Entry 8OP2 (electron microscopy, 2.80 A resolution); this record covers chains U and S of the 22 polymer chains in the assembly.

[Chain U]
Molecule: 70-nt RNA strand
Organism: Trichoplusia ni
Sequence (70 nucleotides; numbered 1001 to 1070; the number before each row is that of its first residue):
  1001 CCCCCCCCCC CCCCCCCCCC CCCCCCCCCC CCCCCCCCCC CCCCCCCCCC CCCCCCCCCC
  1061 CCCCCCCCCC

[Chain S]
Molecule: Nucleoprotein
Organism: Human respiratory syncytial virus A strain Long
UniProtKB: P03418 (NCAP_HRSVA); residues 1-370 here = UniProt positions 1-370
Sequence (370 residues; row label = number of the first residue in the row):
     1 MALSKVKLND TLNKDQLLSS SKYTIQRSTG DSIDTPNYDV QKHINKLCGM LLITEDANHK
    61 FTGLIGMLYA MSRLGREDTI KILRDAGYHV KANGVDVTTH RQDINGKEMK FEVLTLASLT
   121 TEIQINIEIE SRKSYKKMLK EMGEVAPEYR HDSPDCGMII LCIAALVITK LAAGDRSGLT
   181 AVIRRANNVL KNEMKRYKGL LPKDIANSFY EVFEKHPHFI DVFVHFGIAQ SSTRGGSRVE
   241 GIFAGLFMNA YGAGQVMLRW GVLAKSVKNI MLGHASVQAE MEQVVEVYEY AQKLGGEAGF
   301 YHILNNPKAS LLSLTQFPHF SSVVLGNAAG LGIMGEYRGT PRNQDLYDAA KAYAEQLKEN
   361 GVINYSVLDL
Not modelled in the structure: 1
Swiss-Prot annotation at these positions:
  - region: Arg338 to Asn364 (Interaction with the phosphoprotein)
  - modified residue: Tyr38 (Phosphotyrosine)
  - natural variant: Val267 (V267I: In strain: Cold-passage attenuated)
  - mutagenesis: Tyr23 (Y23D/F: 65% loss of transcription but no effect on replication), Tyr38 (Y38D/F: 45% loss of transcription but no effect on replication), Tyr69 (Y69F: Increased transcription and 50% loss of replication), Arg132 (R132A: Almost complete loss of viral RNA synthesis)

[Chain U / chain S interface]
Contacting residue pairs (36; chain U residue first):
  C1030(U) with His302(S), sugar contact; Ser313(S), hydrogen bond to the phosphate
  C1031(U) with Ala172(S), hydrogen bond to the sugar; Ala173(S), base contact; Gly254(S), phosphate contact; His302(S), sugar contact; Ser313(S), hydrogen bond to the phosphate; Thr315(S), hydrogen bond to the phosphate
  C1032(U) with Ala173(S), sugar contact; Gly254(S), phosphate contact; Gln255(S), phosphate contact; Val256(S), phosphate contact; Tyr337(S), hydrogen bond to the phosphate; Arg338(S), hydrogen bond to the base; Gly339(S), base contact
  C1033(U) with Lys170(S), salt bridge to the phosphate; Val256(S), base contact; Trp260(S), base contact; Ile333(S), base contact; Met334(S), sugar contact; Gly335(S), sugar contact; Glu336(S), hydrogen bond to the sugar; Tyr337(S), sugar contact
  C1034(U) with Lys170(S), salt bridge to the phosphate; Ala181(S), phosphate contact; Arg184(S), salt bridge to the phosphate
  C1035(U) with Arg184(S), salt bridge to the phosphate; Arg185(S), phosphate contact; Asn188(S), phosphate contact; Asn249(S), base contact
  C1036(U) with Arg185(S), salt bridge to the phosphate; Asn188(S), phosphate contact; Val189(S), phosphate contact; Gly241(S), base contact; Ile242(S), base contact; Gly245(S), base contact
Interface residues without a listed pair, chain U (8 interface residues in all): C1029
Interface residues without a listed pair, chain S (30 interface residues in all): Gly174, Leu246, Ser310, Leu314

[Overview]
Chain U and chain S form an interface of 8 and 30 residues respectively, with 7 hydrogen bonds and 5 salt
bridges. Polar contacts include C1032(U)-Arg338(S), C1031(U)-Ala172(S) and C1033(U)-Glu336(S). Curated
annotation (UniProt) lists 4 mutagenesis sites on chain S.
Chain U is a 70-nt RNA strand (Trichoplusia ni) and chain S is Nucleoprotein (Human respiratory syncytial
virus A strain Long); the structure, Stacks of nucleocapsid rings of the N1-370 mutant of the human
Respiratory Syncytial Virus, was determined by electron microscopy, deposited together with 8OOU and 8OP1.
